5FGD - chains O and U of the 28 polymer chains in the assembly; structure by X-ray diffraction, 2.80 A resolution.

[Chain O]
Molecule: Proteasome subunit alpha type-2
Source organism: Saccharomyces cerevisiae (strain ATCC 204508 / S288c)
Notes: EC 3.4.25.1
Reference sequence: P23639 (PSA2_YEAST); numbering as in UniProt (aligned over 1-250)
Amino-acid sequence (250 residues; numbered 1 to 250; the number before each row is that of its first residue):
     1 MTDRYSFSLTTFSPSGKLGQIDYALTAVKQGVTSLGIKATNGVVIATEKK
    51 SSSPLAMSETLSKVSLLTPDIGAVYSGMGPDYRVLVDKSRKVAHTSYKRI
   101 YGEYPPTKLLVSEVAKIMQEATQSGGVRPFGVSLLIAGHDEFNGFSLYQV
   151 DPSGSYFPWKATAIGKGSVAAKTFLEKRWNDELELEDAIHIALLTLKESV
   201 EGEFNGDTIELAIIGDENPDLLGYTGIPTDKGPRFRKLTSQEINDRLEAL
UniProt features mapped onto this chain:
  - cross-link: Lys108 (Glycyl lysine isopeptide (Lys-Gly) (interchain with G-Cter in ubiquitin))

[Chain U]
Molecule: Proteasome subunit alpha type-1
Source organism: Saccharomyces cerevisiae (strain ATCC 204508 / S288c)
Notes: EC 3.4.25.1
Reference sequence: P21243 (PSA1_YEAST); residues -8 to 243 here correspond to UniProt positions 1-252 (UniProt number = residue number + 9)
Amino-acid sequence (252 residues; row label = number of the first residue in the row; numbers below 1 keep their minus sign (Met-8 is residue -8)):
    -8 MSGAAAASAAGYDRHITIFSPEGRLYQVEYAFKATNQTNINSLAVRGKDC
    42 TVVISQKKVPDKLLDPTTVSYIFCISRTIGMVVNGPIPDARNAALRAKAE
    92 AAEFRYKYGYDMPCDVLAKRMANLSQIYTQRAYMRPLGVILTFVSVDEEL
   142 GPSIYKTDPAGYYVGYKATATGPKQQEITTNLENHFKKSKIDHINEESWE
   192 KVVEFAITHMIDALGTEFSKNDLEVGVATKDKFFTLSAENIEERLVAIAE
   242 QD
Unresolved in the structure: -8 to 1, 243

[Chain O / chain U interface]
Pairs across the interface (65; chain O residue first):
  Asp3(O) - Tyr124(U)
  Tyr5(O) - Ile7(U)
  Tyr5(O) - Ala123(U)  hydrophobic
  Tyr5(O) - Tyr124(U)  hydrophobic
  Leu9(O) - Ile9(U)  hydrophobic
  Leu9(O) - Ala123(U)  hydrophobic
  Gln20(O) - Ile9(U)
  Gln20(O) - Phe10(U)  hydrogen bond (side chain-backbone)
  Tyr23(O) - Phe10(U)  hydrophobic
  Tyr23(O) - Ser11(U)
  Tyr23(O) - Pro12(U)  hydrophobic
  Tyr23(O) - Gly14(U)
  Ala24(O) - Phe10(U)  hydrophobic
  Thr26(O) - Glu13(U)
  Ala27(O) - Gly14(U)
  Ser52(O) - Tyr153(U)  hydrogen bond
  Ser53(O) - Thr170(U)
  Pro54(O) - Lys158(U)
  Pro54(O) - Glu174(U)
  Leu55(O) - Tyr157(U)
  Leu55(O) - Lys158(U)  hydrogen bond (backbone-backbone)
  Leu55(O) - Ala159(U)
  Leu55(O) - Thr170(U)
  Leu55(O) - Leu173(U)  hydrophobic
  Leu55(O) - Phe177(U)  hydrophobic
  Ala56(O) - Gly156(U)
  Ala56(O) - Tyr157(U)  hydrophobic
  Met57(O) - Arg37(U)
  Met57(O) - Val155(U)
  Met57(O) - Gly156(U)  hydrogen bond (backbone-backbone)
  Met57(O) - Tyr157(U)
  Met57(O) - Lys158(U)
  Thr60(O) - Tyr146(U)
  Thr60(O) - Val155(U)
  Thr60(O) - Gly156(U)  hydrogen bond (side chain-backbone)
  Leu61(O) - Tyr153(U)  hydrophobic
  Leu61(O) - Val155(U)  hydrophobic
  Met78(O) - Phe10(U)  hydrophobic
  Met78(O) - Leu16(U)  hydrophobic
  Pro80(O) - Gln117(U)
  Pro80(O) - Ala151(U)
  Pro80(O) - Gly152(U)
  Pro80(O) - Tyr153(U)
  Asp81(O) - Gln117(U)
  Arg83(O) - Ala113(U)  hydrogen bond (side chain-backbone)
  Arg83(O) - Asn114(U)  hydrogen bond
  Arg83(O) - Gly152(U)  hydrogen bond (side chain-backbone)
  Arg83(O) - Tyr154(U)
  Val84(O) - Asn114(U)
  Val84(O) - Gln117(U)
  Asp87(O) - Lys110(U)  salt bridge
  Asp87(O) - Asn114(U)  hydrogen bond
  Gly126(O) - Arg122(U)
  Gly126(O) - Ala123(U)  hydrogen bond (backbone-backbone)
  Val127(O) - Gln121(U)
  Val127(O) - Arg122(U)
  Arg128(O) - Thr8(U)
  Arg128(O) - Phe10(U)
  Arg128(O) - Leu16(U)
  Arg128(O) - Thr120(U)  hydrogen bond (side chain-backbone)
  Arg128(O) - Gln121(U)  hydrogen bond (backbone-backbone)
  Pro129(O) - Phe10(U)
  Pro129(O) - Gln121(U)
  Phe130(O) - Gln121(U)
  Gly131(O) - Phe10(U)
Interface residues without a listed pair, chain O (30 interface residues in all): Thr2, Ala121
Interface residues without a listed pair, chain U (34 interface residues in all): Thr160

[Overview]
30 residues of chain O and 34 residues of chain U are in contact; the contacts include 12 hydrogen bonds and 1
salt bridge. Polar contacts include Asp87(O)-Lys110(U), Gln20(O)-Phe10(U) and Ser52(O)-Tyr153(U).
Here chain O is Proteasome subunit alpha type-2 and chain U is Proteasome subunit alpha type-1, both from
Saccharomyces cerevisiae (strain ATCC 204508 / S288c). Entry 5FGD (Yeast 20S proteasome beta5-H(-2)L-T1A
double mutant in complex with Carfilzomib) was determined by X-ray diffraction together with 5CZ4, 5CZ5, 5CZ6,
5CZ7, 5CZ8, 5CZ9 and 16 further entries from the same study.
